8ZP4 - chains B and G of the 7 polymer chains in the assembly; structure by electron microscopy, 3.33 A resolution.

Chain B:
Protein: Origin recognition complex subunit 2
Organism: Saccharomyces cerevisiae S288C
Reference sequence: P32833 (ORC2_YEAST); residues 1-620 here = UniProt positions 1-620
Chain sequence (620 residues; each row starts with the number of its first residue):
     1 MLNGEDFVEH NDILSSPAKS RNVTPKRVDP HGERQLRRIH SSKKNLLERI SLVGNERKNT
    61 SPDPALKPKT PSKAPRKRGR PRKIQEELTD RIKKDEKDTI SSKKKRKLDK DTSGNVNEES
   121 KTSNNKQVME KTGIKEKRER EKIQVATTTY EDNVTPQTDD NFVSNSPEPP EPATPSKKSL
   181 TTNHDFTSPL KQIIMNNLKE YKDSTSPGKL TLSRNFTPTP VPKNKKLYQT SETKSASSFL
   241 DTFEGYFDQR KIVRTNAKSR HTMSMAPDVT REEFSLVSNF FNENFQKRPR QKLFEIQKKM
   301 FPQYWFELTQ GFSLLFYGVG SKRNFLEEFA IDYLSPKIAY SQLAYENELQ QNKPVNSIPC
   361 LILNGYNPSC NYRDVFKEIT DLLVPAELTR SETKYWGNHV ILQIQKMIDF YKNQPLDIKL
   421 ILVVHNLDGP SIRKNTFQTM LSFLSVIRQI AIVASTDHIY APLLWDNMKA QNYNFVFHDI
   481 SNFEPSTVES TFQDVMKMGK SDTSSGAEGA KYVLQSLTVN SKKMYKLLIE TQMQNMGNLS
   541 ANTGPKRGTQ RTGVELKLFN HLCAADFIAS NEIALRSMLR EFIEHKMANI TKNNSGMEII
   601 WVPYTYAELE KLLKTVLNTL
Disordered / not traced: 1-237, 252-257, 344-354, 540-543
Curated features (UniProtKB/Swiss-Prot):
  - modified residue: Thr60 (Phosphothreonine), Thr187 (Phosphothreonine), Ser188 (Phosphoserine)

Chain G:
Molecule: 77-nt DNA strand
Sequence (77 nucleotides; numbered 1 to 77; the number before each row is that of its first residue):
     1 TACAGATTTT ATGTTTAGAT CTTTTATGCT TGCTTTTCAA AAGGCCTGCA GGCAAGTGCA
    61 CAAACAATAC TTAAATA
Disordered / not traced: 1, 33-77

Interface between chain B and chain G:
Residue-residue contacts (11):
  Tyr395(B) - DT15(G)  hydrogen bond to the phosphate
  Trp396(B) - DG13(G)  base contact
  Trp396(B) - DT14(G)  base contact
  Trp396(B) - DT15(G)  sugar contact
  Pro545(B) - DT20(G)  phosphate contact
  Pro545(B) - DC21(G)  phosphate contact
  Lys546(B) - DT20(G)  phosphate contact
  Lys546(B) - DC21(G)  salt bridge to the phosphate
  Arg547(B) - DA19(G)  phosphate contact
  Arg547(B) - DT20(G)  salt bridge to the phosphate
  Asn594(B) - DT12(G)  base contact
Other interface residues (no listed pair), chain B (9 interface residues in all): Thr436, Gly544, Ser595
Other interface residues (no listed pair), chain G (10 interface residues in all): DA11, DT16, DG18

Summary:
9 residues of chain B face 10 of chain G across their interface; the contacts include 1 hydrogen bond and 2
salt bridges. Polar contacts include Tyr395(B)-DT15(G), Lys546(B)-DC21(G) and Arg547(B)-DT20(G).
Here chain B is Origin recognition complex subunit 2 (Saccharomyces cerevisiae S288C) and chain G is a 77-nt
DNA strand. Entry 8ZP4 (Cryo-EM structure of origin recognition complex (Orc1 to 5) with ARS1 DNA bound) was
determined by electron microscopy, deposited together with 8ZP5 and 8ZPK.
